Entry 1AXE (X-ray diffraction, 2.00 A resolution); this record covers chains A and B.

# Chain A (and B)
Name: Alcohol dehydrogenase
From: Equus caballus
Notes: EC 1.1.1.1; chain B of this document is another copy of the same molecule, construct and numbering; everything in this record applies to it too
UniProtKB: P00327 (ADHE_HORSE); residues 1-374 here = UniProt positions 1-374
Sequence (374 residues; each row starts with the number of its first residue):
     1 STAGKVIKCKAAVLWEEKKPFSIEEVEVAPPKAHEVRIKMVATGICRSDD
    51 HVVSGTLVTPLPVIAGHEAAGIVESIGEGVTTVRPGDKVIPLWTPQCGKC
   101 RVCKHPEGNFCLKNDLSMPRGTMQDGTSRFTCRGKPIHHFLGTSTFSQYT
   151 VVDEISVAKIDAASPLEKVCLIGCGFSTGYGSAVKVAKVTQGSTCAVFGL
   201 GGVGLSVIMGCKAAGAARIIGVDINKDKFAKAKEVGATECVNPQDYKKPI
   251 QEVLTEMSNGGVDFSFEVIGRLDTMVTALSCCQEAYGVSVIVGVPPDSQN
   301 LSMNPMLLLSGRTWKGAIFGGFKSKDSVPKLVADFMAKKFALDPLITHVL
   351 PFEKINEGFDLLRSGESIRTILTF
Differences from the reference sequence: engineered mutation Trp93 (Phe in P00327)
Bound ions: Zn2+ site 1: Cys46, His67, Cys174 (together with trifluoroethanol); Zn2+ site 2: Cys97, Cys100, Cys103, Cys111
Residues lining bound ligands:
  - trifluoroethanol (ETF): Cys46, Ser48, Leu57, His67, Trp93, Leu116, Leu141, Cys174, Val294
  - NAD (nicotinamide-adenine-dinucleotide): Cys46, Arg47, Ser48, His51, Trp93, Cys174, Thr178, Gly199, Leu200, Gly201, Gly202, Val203, Gly204, Val222, Asp223, Ile224, Asn225, Lys228, Val268, Ile269, Gly270, Arg271, Thr274, Val292, Gly293, Val294, Ala317, Ile318, Phe319, Leu362, Arg369
From the paper describing this entry:
  - binding site for NAD: Val203

# How chain A and chain B interact
Pairs across the interface - 75 pairs, chain A then chain B:
  Arg101(A) - Ser258(B)  hydrogen bond (side chain-backbone)
  Arg101(A) - Asn259(B)  hydrogen bond (side chain-backbone)
  Arg101(A) - Gly261(B)  hydrogen bond (side chain-backbone)
  Arg101(A) - Gln283(B)
  Arg101(A) - Tyr286(B)  hydrogen bond
  Val102(A) - Gln283(B)
  Val102(A) - Ala285(B)  hydrophobic
  Val102(A) - Tyr286(B)  hydrophobic
  His105(A) - Tyr286(B)
  Phe110(A) - Ala285(B)  hydrophobic
  Phe110(A) - Ser310(B)
  Ser258(A) - Arg101(B)  hydrogen bond (backbone-side chain)
  Asn259(A) - Arg101(B)  hydrogen bond (backbone-side chain)
  Gly260(A) - Arg101(B)
  Gly261(A) - Arg101(B)  hydrogen bond (backbone-side chain)
  Leu272(A) - Pro305(B)  hydrophobic
  Met275(A) - Pro305(B)  hydrophobic
  Gln283(A) - Arg101(B)
  Gln283(A) - Val102(B)
  Glu284(A) - Leu112(B)
  Glu284(A) - Ser117(B)
  Ala285(A) - Val102(B)  hydrophobic
  Ala285(A) - Phe110(B)  hydrophobic
  Tyr286(A) - Arg101(B)  hydrogen bond
  Tyr286(A) - His105(B)
  Ile291(A) - Leu308(B)  hydrophobic
  Ile291(A) - Leu309(B)
  Val292(A) - Leu309(B)
  Pro295(A) - Pro305(B)  hydrophobic
  Pro295(A) - Leu309(B)
  Gln299(A) - Asn304(B)
  Gln299(A) - Pro305(B)
  Asn300(A) - Ser302(B)
  Asn300(A) - Met303(B)
  Asn300(A) - Asn304(B)
  Leu301(A) - Leu301(B)
  Leu301(A) - Ser302(B)
  Leu301(A) - Met303(B)  hydrogen bond (backbone-backbone)
  Leu301(A) - Pro305(B)
  Ser302(A) - Asn300(B)
  Ser302(A) - Leu301(B)
  Met303(A) - Asn300(B)
  Met303(A) - Leu301(B)  hydrogen bond (backbone-backbone)
  Asn304(A) - Gln299(B)
  Asn304(A) - Asn300(B)
  Pro305(A) - Leu272(B)  hydrophobic
  Pro305(A) - Met275(B)  hydrophobic
  Pro305(A) - Pro295(B)  hydrophobic
  Pro305(A) - Gln299(B)
  Leu308(A) - Ile291(B)  hydrophobic
  Leu308(A) - Trp314(B)  hydrophobic
  Leu308(A) - Gly316(B)  hydrogen bond (backbone-backbone)
  Leu309(A) - Ile291(B)
  Leu309(A) - Gly293(B)
  Leu309(A) - Gly316(B)
  Leu309(A) - Ala317(B)  hydrogen bond (backbone-backbone)
  Leu309(A) - Ile318(B)
  Ser310(A) - Phe110(B)
  Gly311(A) - Gly316(B)
  Arg312(A) - Lys315(B)
  Arg312(A) - Gly316(B)
  Thr313(A) - Thr313(B)
  Thr313(A) - Trp314(B)
  Thr313(A) - Lys315(B)
  Trp314(A) - Leu308(B)  hydrophobic
  Trp314(A) - Thr313(B)
  Trp314(A) - Trp314(B)  hydrogen bond (backbone-backbone)
  Lys315(A) - Arg312(B)
  Lys315(A) - Thr313(B)
  Gly316(A) - Leu308(B)  hydrogen bond (backbone-backbone)
  Gly316(A) - Leu309(B)
  Gly316(A) - Gly311(B)
  Gly316(A) - Arg312(B)
  Ala317(A) - Leu309(B)  hydrogen bond (backbone-backbone)
  Ile318(A) - Leu309(B)  hydrogen bond (backbone-backbone)
Other interface residues (no listed pair), chain A (40 interface residues in all): Gly108, Leu112, Gly293, Val294, Met306
Other interface residues (no listed pair), chain B (43 interface residues in all): Gly108, Gly260, Val262, Asp263, Glu284, Val292, Val294, Met306

# Summary
40 residues of chain A and 43 residues of chain B are in contact; the contacts include 16 hydrogen bonds.
Among the polar pairs are Arg101(A)-Ser258(B), Arg101(A)-Asn259(B) and Arg101(A)-Gly261(B). Ligands of chain
A: NAD and trifluoroethanol. The Zn2+ site 1 is built by Cys46(A), His67(A) and Cys174(A). From the paper: a
binding site for NAD at Val203(A).
Both chains are Alcohol dehydrogenase (Equus caballus). Entry 1AXE (Crystal structure of the active-site
mutant PHE93->trp of horse liver alcohol dehydrogenase in complex with NAD ...) was determined by X-ray
diffraction together with 1AXG from the same study.
